6B44 - chains L and M of the 12 polymer chains in the assembly; structure by electron microscopy, 2.90 A resolution.

== Chain L ==
Molecule: CRISPR-associated endonuclease Cas6/Csy4
Source organism: Pseudomonas aeruginosa (strain UCBPP-PA14)
Notes: EC 3.1.-.-
UniProt: Q02MM2 (CAS6_PSEAB); numbering as in UniProt (aligned over 1-187)
Chain sequence (189 residues; each row starts with the number of its first residue; numbers below 1 keep their minus sign (Met-1 is residue -1)):
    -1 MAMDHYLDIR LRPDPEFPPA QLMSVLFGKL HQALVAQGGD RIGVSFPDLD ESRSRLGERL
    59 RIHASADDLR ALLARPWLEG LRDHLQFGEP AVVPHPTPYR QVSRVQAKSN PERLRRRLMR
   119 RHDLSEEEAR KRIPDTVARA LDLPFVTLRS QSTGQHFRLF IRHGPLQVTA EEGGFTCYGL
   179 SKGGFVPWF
Sequence notes: initiating methionine (-1); expression tag (0)
UniProt features mapped onto this chain:
  - active site: His29 (Proton acceptor)
  - site: Ser148 (Substrate binding)
  - mutagenesis: His29 (H29A: No pre-crRNA cleavage, still binds crRNA. Does not support formation of the Csy ribonucleoprotein complex; H29D: Cleaves pre-crRNA 910-fold slower; H29K: Cleaves pre-crRNA 130-fold slower), Glu49 (E49A: No biofilm formation upon phage infection, no crRNA formed; E49K: Restores biofilm formation upon phage infection, crRNA forms), Arg102 (R102A: Loss of pre-crRNA cleavage, still binds crRNA), Gln104 (Q104A: No loss of pre-crRNA cleavage, still binds crRNA), Ser148 (S148A: Cleaves pre-crRNA 8300-fold slower; S148C: No pre-crRNA cleavage, still binds crRNA), Ser150 (S150A: Cleaves pre-crRNA 350-fold slower), Thr151 (T151A: Cleaves pre-crRNA 380-fold slower), Phe155 (F155A: Very little pre-crRNA cleavage, still binds crRNA), Tyr176 (Y176A: Cleaves pre-crRNA 130-fold slower; Y176F: Cleaves pre-crRNA 13-fold slower)

== Chain M ==
Molecule: Pseudomonas aeruginosa strain SMC4485 CRISPR repeat sequence
Source organism: Pseudomonas aeruginosa
Sequence (60 nucleotides; each row starts with the number of its first residue):
     1 CUAAGAAAUU CACGGCGGGC UUGAUGUCCG CGUCUACCUG GUUCACUGCC GUGUAGGCAG

== Chain L / chain M interface ==
Pairs across the interface (20; chain L residue first):
  Pro16(L) - G40(M)  base contact
  Ala18(L) - G40(M)  base contact
  Gln19(L) - G40(M)  hydrogen bond to the base
  Gln104(L) - G56(M)  base contact
  Ser107(L) - U47(M)  phosphate contact
  Asn108(L) - U47(M)  phosphate contact
  Arg114(L) - C49(M)  phosphate contact
  Thr145(L) - G40(M)  base contact
  Leu146(L) - G60(M)  sugar contact
  Arg147(L) - G60(M)  phosphate contact
  Ser148(L) - A59(M)  base contact
  Ser148(L) - G60(M)  phosphate contact
  Gln149(L) - A59(M)  base contact
  Ser150(L) - A59(M)  hydrogen bond to the base
  Gly152(L) - G40(M)  hydrogen bond to the sugar
  Gln153(L) - U42(M)  phosphate contact
  Gln153(L) - U43(M)  phosphate contact
  His154(L) - U42(M)  sugar contact
  Arg156(L) - C46(M)  hydrogen bond to the base
  Phe158(L) - C46(M)  base contact
Interface residues without a listed pair, chain L (24 interface residues in all): Pro13, Phe15, Leu112, Arg115, Asp140, Phe155
Interface residues without a listed pair, chain M (12 interface residues in all): C38, A45, U52

== Summary ==
24 residues of chain L face 12 of chain M across their interface, with 4 hydrogen bonds. Polar contacts
include Gln19(L)-G40(M), Ser150(L)-A59(M) and Arg156(L)-C46(M). From UniProt: active-site residue His29(L) and
9 mutagenesis sites on chain L.
Chain L is CRISPR-associated endonuclease Cas6/Csy4 (Pseudomonas aeruginosa (strain UCBPP-PA14)) and chain M
is Pseudomonas aeruginosa strain SMC4485 CRISPR repeat sequence (Pseudomonas aeruginosa); the structure,
Cryo-EM structure of Type I-F CRISPR crRNA-guided Csy surveillance complex with bound target dsDNA, was
determined by electron microscopy (same publication as 6B45, 6B46, 6B47 and 6B48).
